Entry 2HWC (X-ray diffraction, 3.00 A resolution); this record covers chains 1 and 2 of the 4 polymer chains in the assembly.

Chain 1:
Name: Human rhinovirus 14 coat protein (subunit VP1)
From: Human rhinovirus 14
UniProtKB: P03303 (POLG_HRV14); residues 1-289 here correspond to UniProt positions 567-855 (UniProt number = residue number + 566)
Amino-acid sequence (289 residues; numbered 1 to 289; the number before each row is that of its first residue):
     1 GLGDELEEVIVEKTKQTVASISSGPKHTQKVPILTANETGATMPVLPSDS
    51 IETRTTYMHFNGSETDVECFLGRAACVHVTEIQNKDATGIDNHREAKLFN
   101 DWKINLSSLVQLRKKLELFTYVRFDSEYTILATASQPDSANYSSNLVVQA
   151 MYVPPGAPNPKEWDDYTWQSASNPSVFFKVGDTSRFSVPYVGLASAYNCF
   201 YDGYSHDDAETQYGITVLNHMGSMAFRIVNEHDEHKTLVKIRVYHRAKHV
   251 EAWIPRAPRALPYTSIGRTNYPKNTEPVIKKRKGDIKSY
Disordered / not traced: 1-16
Residues lining bound ligands: win54954 (W54; 5-(5-(2,6-dichloro-4-(4,5-dihydro-2-oxazoly)phenoxy)pentyl)-3-methyl isoxazole): Ile-104, Leu-106, Tyr-128, Ala-150, Tyr-152, Pro-174, Ser-175, Val-176, Phe-186, Val-188, Val-191, Tyr-197, Asn-219, Met-221, Met-224

Chain 2:
Name: Human rhinovirus 14 coat protein (subunit VP2)
From: Human rhinovirus 14
UniProtKB: P03303 (POLG_HRV14); residues 1-262 here correspond to UniProt positions 69-330 (UniProt number = residue number + 68)
Amino-acid sequence (262 residues; each row starts with the number of its first residue):
     1 SPNVEACGYSDRVQQITLGNSTITTQEAANAVVCYAEWPEYLPDVDASDV
    51 NKTSKPDTSVCRFYTLDSKTWTTGSKGWCWKLPDALKDMGVFGQNMFFHS
   101 LGRSGYTVHVQCNATKFHSGCLLVVVIPEHQLASHEGGNVSVKYTFTHPG
   151 ERGIDLSSANEVGGPVKDVVYNMNGTLLGNLLIFPHQFINLRTNNTATIV
   201 IPYINSVPIDSMTRHNNVSLMVIPIAPLTVPTGATPSLPITVTIAPMCTE
   251 FSGIRSKSIVPQ
Disordered / not traced: 1-7
Sequence notes: conflict Val-170 (Ile239 in P03303)

Interface between chain 1 and chain 2:
Residue-residue contacts (105):
  Asn-37(1) / Phe-188(2)
  Glu-38(1) / Gln-187(2)
  Glu-38(1) / Phe-188(2)  hydrogen bond (backbone-backbone)
  Glu-38(1) / Asn-190(2)
  Glu-38(1) / Thr-193(2)  hydrogen bond
  Glu-38(1) / Asn-194(2)
  Thr-39(1) / Ala-29(2)
  Thr-39(1) / Val-32(2)
  Thr-39(1) / Gln-187(2)
  Gly-40(1) / His-186(2)
  Thr-120(1) / Glu-129(2)
  Tyr-121(1) / Glu-129(2)  hydrogen bond
  Tyr-121(1) / Ile-204(2)  hydrogen bond (side chain-backbone)
  Tyr-121(1) / Asn-205(2)
  Tyr-121(1) / Ser-206(2)
  Ala-194(1) / Ser-206(2)
  Ala-194(1) / Val-207(2)  hydrophobic
  Ser-195(1) / Ser-206(2)  hydrogen bond (backbone-backbone)
  Ala-196(1) / Ser-206(2)
  Asn-198(1) / Glu-129(2)
  Asn-198(1) / Ser-206(2)  hydrogen bond
  Phe-200(1) / Glu-129(2)
  Phe-200(1) / Gln-131(2)
  Tyr-201(1) / Glu-129(2)
  Tyr-201(1) / Gln-131(2)
  Tyr-201(1) / Arg-214(2)
  Tyr-201(1) / His-215(2)
  Asp-202(1) / Lys-81(2)  salt bridge
  Asp-202(1) / Glu-129(2)  hydrogen bond (backbone-side chain)
  Asp-202(1) / His-130(2)
  Asp-202(1) / Gln-131(2)
  Asp-202(1) / His-215(2)
  Asp-202(1) / Asn-216(2)  hydrogen bond (backbone-backbone)
  Gly-203(1) / Arg-214(2)
  Gly-203(1) / His-215(2)
  Tyr-204(1) / Val-142(2)  hydrogen bond (side chain-backbone)
  Tyr-204(1) / Lys-143(2)
  Tyr-204(1) / Tyr-144(2)  hydrogen bond (side chain-backbone)
  Tyr-204(1) / Thr-147(2)  hydrogen bond
  Tyr-204(1) / His-148(2)
  Tyr-204(1) / Arg-214(2)  hydrogen bond (backbone-backbone)
  Ser-205(1) / Arg-214(2)  hydrogen bond (backbone-side chain)
  Asp-207(1) / Tyr-144(2)  hydrogen bond
  Asp-207(1) / Thr-213(2)  hydrogen bond
  Asp-207(1) / Arg-214(2)  hydrogen bond (side chain-backbone)
  Asp-207(1) / Val-260(2)
  Asp-207(1) / Pro-261(2)
  Asp-208(1) / Tyr-144(2)
  Asp-208(1) / Pro-261(2)
  Ala-209(1) / Lys-143(2)
  Ala-209(1) / Pro-261(2)
  Glu-210(1) / Lys-143(2)  salt bridge
  Gln-212(1) / Ser-141(2)
  Tyr-213(1) / His-130(2)
  Tyr-213(1) / Gln-131(2)
  Tyr-213(1) / Leu-132(2)  hydrogen bond (side chain-backbone)
  Tyr-213(1) / Ser-141(2)
  Tyr-213(1) / Val-142(2)
  Gly-214(1) / Gln-131(2)
  Ile-215(1) / Gln-131(2)
  Ile-254(1) / Tyr-35(2)
  Ile-254(1) / Pro-128(2)  hydrophobic
  Ile-254(1) / Ile-204(2)  hydrophobic
  Pro-255(1) / Ile-183(2)  hydrophobic
  Pro-255(1) / Phe-184(2)
  Arg-256(1) / Pro-128(2)  hydrogen bond (side chain-backbone)
  Arg-256(1) / Glu-129(2)  hydrogen bond (side chain-backbone)
  Arg-256(1) / Ile-183(2)
  Arg-256(1) / Phe-184(2)
  Ala-257(1) / Thr-176(2)
  Ala-257(1) / Asn-180(2)
  Ala-257(1) / Ile-183(2)
  Pro-258(1) / Thr-176(2)
  Pro-258(1) / Asn-180(2)
  Arg-259(1) / Asn-174(2)  hydrogen bond (side chain-backbone)
  Arg-259(1) / Gly-175(2)
  Arg-259(1) / Thr-176(2)
  Ala-260(1) / Gly-175(2)  hydrogen bond (backbone-backbone)
  Ala-260(1) / Leu-177(2)  hydrophobic
  Leu-261(1) / Tyr-171(2)  hydrophobic
  Leu-261(1) / Gly-175(2)  hydrogen bond (backbone-backbone)
  Thr-264(1) / Gly-138(2)  hydrogen bond (side chain-backbone)
  Ser-265(1) / Gly-138(2)
  Ser-265(1) / Asn-139(2)
  Gly-267(1) / Gln-131(2)
  Arg-268(1) / Gln-131(2)
  Arg-268(1) / Asn-139(2)
  Thr-269(1) / Gln-131(2)  hydrogen bond (side chain-backbone)
  Thr-269(1) / Leu-132(2)  hydrogen bond (side chain-backbone)
  Thr-269(1) / Ala-133(2)  hydrogen bond (side chain-backbone)
  Thr-269(1) / Asn-174(2)
  Asn-270(1) / Ala-133(2)
  Asn-270(1) / Ser-134(2)  hydrogen bond (side chain-backbone)
  Asn-270(1) / Gly-137(2)  hydrogen bond (side chain-backbone)
  Asn-270(1) / Gly-138(2)  hydrogen bond (side chain-backbone)
  Asn-270(1) / Asn-139(2)
  Asn-270(1) / Val-140(2)  hydrogen bond (side chain-backbone)
  Tyr-271(1) / Gly-137(2)
  Tyr-271(1) / Val-166(2)
  Tyr-271(1) / Asp-168(2)  hydrogen bond
  Tyr-271(1) / Tyr-171(2)
  Tyr-271(1) / Gly-175(2)
  Lys-273(1) / His-135(2)
  Lys-273(1) / Glu-136(2)
  Val-278(1) / Tyr-171(2)
Interface residues without a listed pair, chain 1 (45 interface residues in all): His-206, Thr-211, Thr-275, Ile-279
Interface residues without a listed pair, chain 2 (53 interface residues in all): Asn-30, Ile-127, Met-173, Ile-259

In short:
45 residues of chain 1 and 53 residues of chain 2 are in contact; the contacts include 31 hydrogen bonds and 2
salt bridges. Polar pairs include Asp-202(1)/Lys-81(2), Glu-210(1)/Lys-143(2) and Glu-38(1)/Thr-193(2).
Ligands of chain 1: win54954.
Here chain 1 is Human rhinovirus 14 coat protein (subunit VP1) and chain 2 is Human rhinovirus 14 coat protein
(subunit VP2), both from Human rhinovirus 14. Entry 2HWC (A comparison of the anti-rhinoviral drug binding
pocket in HRV14 and HRV1A) was determined by X-ray diffraction, deposited together with 2HWB, 2HWD, 2HWE and
2HWF.
